PDB entry 6DIG | X-ray diffraction, 2.00 A resolution | chains A and B of the 3 polymer chains in the assembly

# Chain A
Name: MHC class II HLA-DQ-alpha chain
Source organism: Homo sapiens
UniProt: Q30066 (Q30066_HUMAN); residues 1-196 here = UniProt positions 1-196
Amino-acid sequence (207 residues; numbered 1 to 207; the number before each row is that of its first residue):
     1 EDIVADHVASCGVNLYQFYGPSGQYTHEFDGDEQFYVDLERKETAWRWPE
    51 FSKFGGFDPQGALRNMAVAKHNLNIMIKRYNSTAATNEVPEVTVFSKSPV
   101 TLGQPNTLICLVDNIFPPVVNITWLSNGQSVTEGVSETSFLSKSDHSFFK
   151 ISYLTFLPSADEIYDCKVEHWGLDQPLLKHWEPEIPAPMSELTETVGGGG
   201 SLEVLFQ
Disordered / not traced: 1, 184-207
Sequence notes: expression tag (197-207)
Cystine bridges: Cys110-Cys166
Covalently attached groups: N-acetylglucosamine (NAG) linked to Asn121
Small-molecule neighbours: N-acetylglucosamine (NAG; 2-acetamido-2-deoxy-beta-D-glucopyranose): Arg79, Tyr80, Asn81

# Chain B
Name: HLA class II histocompatibility antigen, DQ beta 1 chain
Source organism: Homo sapiens
UniProt: Q5SU54 (Q5SU54_HUMAN); residues 3-198 here correspond to UniProt positions 35-230 (UniProt number = residue number + 32)
Amino-acid sequence (215 residues; numbered -3 to 211; the number before each row is that of its first residue; numbers below 1 keep their minus sign (Gly-3 is residue -3)):
    -3 GSGGGGSPEDFVFQFKGMCYFTNGTERVRLVTRYIYNREEYARFDSDVGV
    47 YRAVTPQGRPDAEYWNSQKEVLEGTRAELDTVCRHNYEVAFRGILQRRVE
    97 PTVTISPSRTEALNHHNLLVCSVTDFYPGQIKVRWFRNDQEETAGVVSTP
   147 LIRNGDWTFQILVMLEMTPQRGDVYTCHVEHPSLQSPITVEWRAQSESAQ
   197 SKGTGGGGSLEVLFQ
Disordered / not traced: -3 to 2, 105-112, 191-211
Sequence notes: expression tag (-3 to 2, 199-211)
Cystine bridges: Cys15-Cys79, Cys117-Cys173
Covalently attached groups: N-acetylglucosamine (NAG) linked to Asn19
From the paper describing this entry:
  - post-translational modification sites: Asn19

# Chain A / chain B interface
Contacting residue pairs - 131 pairs, chain A then chain B:
  Ile3(A) with Tyr16(B); Arg25(B); Arg29(B)
  Ala5(A) with Tyr16(B), hydrophobic; Phe17(B); Thr18(B)
  Asp6(A) with Phe17(B), hydrogen bond (backbone-backbone); Thr18(B); Asn19(B), hydrogen bond (side chain-backbone)
  His7(A) with Cys15(B); Tyr16(B); Phe17(B), hydrogen bond (backbone-backbone); Leu91(B)
  Val8(A) with Met14(B), hydrophobic; Cys15(B); Tyr16(B), hydrophobic
  Ala9(A) with Gly13(B); Met14(B); Cys15(B), hydrogen bond (backbone-backbone); Phe87(B), hydrophobic
  Ser10(A) with Gly13(B); Met14(B)
  Cys11(A) with Gly13(B), hydrogen bond (backbone-backbone); Val78(B), hydrophobic; Asn82(B); Phe87(B), hydrophobic
  Gly12(A) with Phe11(B); Lys12(B); Gly13(B), hydrogen bond (backbone-backbone)
  Val13(A) with Phe11(B)
  Asn14(A) with Phe9(B); Gln10(B); Phe11(B), hydrogen bond (backbone-backbone)
  Leu15(A) with Val8(B), hydrophobic; Phe9(B)
  Tyr16(A) with Val8(B); Phe9(B), hydrogen bond (backbone-backbone)
  Gln17(A) with Asp6(B), hydrogen bond; Phe7(B)
  Phe18(A) with Asp6(B), hydrogen bond (backbone-side chain); Phe7(B), hydrogen bond (backbone-backbone)
  Tyr19(A) with Glu5(B); Asp6(B), hydrogen bond (backbone-side chain)
  Phe29(A) with Phe87(B), hydrophobic; Ile90(B), hydrophobic; Leu91(B), hydrophobic; Trp153(B)
  Asp30(A) with Arg149(B), hydrogen bond (backbone-side chain)
  Gly31(A) with Arg149(B)
  Asp32(A) with Tyr123(B); Arg149(B), salt bridge; Trp153(B)
  Glu33(A) with Trp153(B), hydrogen bond (backbone-side chain)
  Gln34(A) with Ala86(B); Phe87(B); Trp153(B)
  Trp48(A) with Gly151(B); Asp152(B); Trp153(B)
  Glu50(A) with Arg93(B), salt bridge
  Phe51(A) with Arg93(B); Trp153(B), hydrophobic
  Phe54(A) with Val85(B); Ala86(B); Gly89(B); Ile90(B)
  Ala69(A) with Phe9(B), hydrophobic
  Asn72(A) with Phe9(B)
  Leu73(A) with Phe7(B); Val8(B); Phe9(B), hydrophobic
  Met76(A) with Tyr32(B), hydrophobic; Tyr37(B); Gln53(B)
  Ile77(A) with Phe7(B), hydrophobic; Tyr32(B)
  Arg79(A) with Gln53(B), hydrogen bond (side chain-backbone); Pro56(B); Asp57(B), salt bridge
  Tyr80(A) with Tyr32(B), hydrophobic; Glu35(B), hydrogen bond; Tyr37(B); Thr51(B), hydrogen bond; Gln53(B)
  Ser82(A) with Phe7(B)
  Thr83(A) with Phe7(B); Tyr32(B), hydrogen bond (backbone-side chain); Asn33(B), hydrogen bond (backbone-side chain)
  Ala84(A) with Glu5(B); Asp6(B); Phe7(B), hydrophobic; Asn33(B), hydrogen bond (backbone-side chain)
  Ala85(A) with Asp6(B), hydrogen bond (backbone-backbone); Asn33(B)
  Glu88(A) with Arg34(B), salt bridge
  Phe95(A) with Ile148(B), hydrophobic; Asn150(B); Gln156(B)
  Ser96(A) with Gln156(B), hydrogen bond (backbone-side chain)
  Lys97(A) with Thr120(B); Asp121(B), salt bridge; Asp152(B), salt bridge; Thr154(B), hydrogen bond; Gln156(B)
  Pro99(A) with Thr100(B); Ser118(B); Thr120(B)
  Ile109(A) with Asn150(B)
  Phe116(A) with Val8(B), hydrophobic; Gln10(B); Asn33(B); Arg34(B)
  Pro117(A) with Asp6(B)
  Val119(A) with Asp6(B)
  Lys143(A) with Lys12(B), hydrogen bond (backbone-side chain)
  Asp145(A) with Arg34(B), salt bridge
  His146(A) with Gln10(B), hydrogen bond (backbone-side chain); Lys12(B), hydrogen bond; Ile31(B); Arg34(B); Glu36(B)
  Ser147(A) with Arg34(B)
  Phe148(A) with Gln10(B)
  Ile151(A) with Asn150(B); Gly151(B)
  Tyr153(A) with Asn150(B), hydrogen bond (side chain-backbone); Gly151(B); Asp152(B), hydrogen bond (side chain-backbone)
  Trp171(A) with Pro4(B); Glu5(B); Asp6(B)
Other interface residues (no listed pair), chain A (64 interface residues in all): Val4, His27, Gly55, Asn87, Ser98, Asn114, Pro118, Thr138, Ser142, Phe149
Other interface residues (no listed pair), chain B (52 interface residues in all): Tyr30

# Summary
64 residues of chain A and 52 residues of chain B are in contact; the contacts include 28 hydrogen bonds and 7
salt bridges. Polar pairs include Asp32(A)-Arg149(B), Glu50(A)-Arg93(B) and Arg79(A)-Asp57(B). Chain A binds
N-acetylglucosamine. N-acetylglucosamine is covalently linked to Asn121(A). N-acetylglucosamine is covalently
linked to Asn19(B). The paper reports a modification site at Asn19(B).
Chain A is MHC class II HLA-DQ-alpha chain and chain B is HLA class II histocompatibility antigen, DQ beta 1
chain, both from Homo sapiens; the structure, Crystal structure of DQA1*01:02/DQB1*06:02 in complex with a
hypocretin peptide, was determined by X-ray diffraction.
